2WJV - chains A and D; structure by X-ray diffraction, 2.85 A resolution.

Chain A:
Molecule: Regulator of nonsense transcripts 1
Source organism: Homo sapiens
Notes: EC 3.6.1.-; fragment: ch-domain and helicase domain, residues 115-914
UniProt: Q92900 (RENT1_HUMAN); residue numbers follow UniProt; this construct covers 115-914
Amino-acid sequence (800 residues; each row starts with the number of its first residue):
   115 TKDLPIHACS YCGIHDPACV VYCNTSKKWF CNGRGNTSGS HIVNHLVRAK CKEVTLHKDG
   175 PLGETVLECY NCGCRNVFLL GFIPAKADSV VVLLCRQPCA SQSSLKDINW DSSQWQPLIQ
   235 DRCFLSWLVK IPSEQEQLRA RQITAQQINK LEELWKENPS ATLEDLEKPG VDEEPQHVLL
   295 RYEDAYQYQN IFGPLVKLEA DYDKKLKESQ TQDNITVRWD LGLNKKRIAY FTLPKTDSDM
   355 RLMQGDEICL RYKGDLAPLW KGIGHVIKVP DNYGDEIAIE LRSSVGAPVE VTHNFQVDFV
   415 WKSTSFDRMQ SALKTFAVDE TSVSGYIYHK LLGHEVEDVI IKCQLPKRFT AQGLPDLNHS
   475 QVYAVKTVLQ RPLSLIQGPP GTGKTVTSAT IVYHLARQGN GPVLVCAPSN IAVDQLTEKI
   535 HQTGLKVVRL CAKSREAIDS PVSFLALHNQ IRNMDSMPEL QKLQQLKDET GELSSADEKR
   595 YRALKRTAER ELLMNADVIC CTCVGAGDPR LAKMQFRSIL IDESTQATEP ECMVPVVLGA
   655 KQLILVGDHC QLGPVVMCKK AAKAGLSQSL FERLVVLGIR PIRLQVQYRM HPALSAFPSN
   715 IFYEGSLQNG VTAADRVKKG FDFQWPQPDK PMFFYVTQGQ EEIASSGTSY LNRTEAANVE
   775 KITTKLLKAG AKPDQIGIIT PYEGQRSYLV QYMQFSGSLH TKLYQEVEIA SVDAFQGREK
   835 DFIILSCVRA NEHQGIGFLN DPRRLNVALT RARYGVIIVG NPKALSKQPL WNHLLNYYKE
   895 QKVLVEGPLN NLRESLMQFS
Not modelled in the structure: 115, 221-223, 281-285, 349-355, 385-388, 395-399, 912-914
Swiss-Prot annotation at these positions:
  - region: Cys123 to His155 (C3H), Cys137 to Cys165 (CC/SHH/C), Cys183 to Cys213 (C4)
  - binding site (Zn(2+)): Cys123, Cys126, Cys137, Ser140, Cys145, His155, His159, Cys165, Cys183, Cys186, Cys209, Cys213
  - mutagenesis: Cys126 (C126S: Abolishes ability to interact with UPF2/RENT2 and copurifies with greater amounts of SMG1, SMG8 and SMG9. Increases interaction with DHX34. No effect on interaction with SMG1-DHX34-UPF1 complex), Leu181 to Tyr184 (Abolishes interaction with UPF2. Decreases interaction with DHX34), Val204 to Val205 (Abolishes interaction with UPF2. No effect on interaction with DHX34), Arg843 (R843A: Inhibits histone mRNA degradation; R843C: Abolishes NMD)
Bound ions: Zn2+ site 1: Cys123, Cys126, Cys145, His155; Zn2+ site 2: Cys137, Ser140, His159; Zn2+ site 3: Cys183, Cys186, Cys209, Cys213
Reported in the primary citation:
  - contacts within the chain: Asp117-Lys428 (salt bridge), His129-Glu434 (salt bridge), Arg253-Val437 (hydrogen bond), Gln256-Asp298 (hydrogen bond), Arg255-Tyr300, Arg253-Tyr442
  - conformationally variable residues (loop rearrangement, order/disorder transition, side-chain flip): Phe196, Pro198 to Val204, Leu219 to Trp224

Chain D:
Molecule: Regulator of nonsense transcripts 2
Source organism: Homo sapiens
Notes: fragment: c-terminal region, residues 1105-1198
UniProt: Q9HAU5 (RENT2_HUMAN); residue numbers follow UniProt; this construct covers 1105-1198
Amino-acid sequence (97 residues; numbered 1102 to 1198; the number before each row is that of its first residue):
  1102 AMGVPCVEDE DFIQALDKMM LENLQQRSGE SVKVHQLDVA IPLHLKSQLR KGPPLGGGEG
  1162 EAESADTMPF VMLTRKGNKQ QFKILNVPMS SQLAANH
Not modelled in the structure: 1129-1166, 1176-1180
Construct notes: expression tag (1102-1104)
Swiss-Prot annotation at these positions:
  - region: Val1105 to Ser1129 (Interaction with UPF1)
  - mutagenesis: Phe1113 (F1113E: Abolishes interaction with UPF1), Met1120 (M1120E: Decreases interaction with UPF1; does not reduce NMD efficiency), Met1121 (M1121E: Decreases interaction with UPF1; does not reduce NMD efficiency), Glu1123 (E1123R: Decreases interaction with UPF1), Met1169 (M1169E: Decreases interaction with UPF1), Phe1171 (F1171E: Abolishes interaction with UPF1; reduces NMD efficiency; F1171E: Greatly reduces NMD efficiency; when associated with E-1173 and E-1174), Met1173 (M1173E: Abolishes interaction with UPF1; M1173E: Greatly reduces NMD efficiency; when associated with E-1171 and E-1174), Leu1174 (L1174E: Abolishes interaction with UPF1; reduces NMD efficiency; L1174E: Greatly reduces NMD efficiency; when associated with E-1171 and E-1173), Arg1176 (R1176E: Decreases interaction with UPF1)
Reported in the primary citation:
  - mutagenesis - M1169E: decreased binding to Regulator of nonsense transcripts 1 (chain A)
  - contacts within the chain: Phe1171-Val1188 (hydrophobic contact)
  - conformationally variable residues (order/disorder transition): Lys1177 to Gln1181

Chain A / chain D interface:
Residue-residue contacts (60):
  Asn150(A) with Val1105(D)
  Thr151(A) with Asp1110(D)
  Ser152(A) with Asp1110(D), hydrogen bond; Phe1113(D); Ile1114(D)
  Gly153(A) with Phe1113(D)
  Val157(A) with Phe1113(D); Leu1117(D), hydrophobic
  Asn158(A) with Phe1113(D)
  Val161(A) with Phe1113(D), hydrophobic; Ala1116(D), hydrophobic; Leu1117(D), hydrophobic; Met1120(D)
  Arg162(A) with Glu1109(D)
  Lys164(A) with Met1120(D)
  Lys166(A) with Asn1124(D), hydrogen bond
  Pro175(A) with Lys1184(D), hydrogen bond (backbone-side chain)
  Leu176(A) with Met1173(D), hydrophobic; Lys1184(D)
  Thr179(A) with Thr1175(D)
  Tyr184(A) with Leu1174(D), hydrophobic; Gln1181(D), hydrogen bond
  Cys188(A) with Arg1128(D)
  Asn190(A) with Asn1124(D)
  Phe192(A) with Leu1117(D), hydrophobic; Met1121(D)
  Leu193(A) with Asn1124(D); Leu1125(D); Arg1128(D)
  Phe196(A) with Met1173(D), hydrophobic
  Pro198(A) with Leu1194(D), hydrophobic
  Ser203(A) with Pro1170(D); Phe1171(D); Val1172(D), hydrogen bond (backbone-backbone); His1198(D), hydrogen bond
  Val204(A) with Val1172(D)
  Val205(A) with Phe1171(D), hydrophobic; Val1172(D), hydrogen bond (backbone-backbone); Met1173(D); Leu1174(D), hydrogen bond (backbone-backbone)
  Val206(A) with Leu1174(D), hydrophobic
  Cys209(A) with Arg1128(D), hydrogen bond
  Gln211(A) with Leu1125(D); Arg1128(D), hydrogen bond (backbone-side chain)
  Pro212(A) with Arg1128(D)
  Gln228(A) with Leu1194(D); Asn1197(D), hydrogen bond
  Gln230(A) with Leu1194(D)
  Arg236(A) with Ile1114(D); Leu1117(D)
  Trp241(A) with Leu1186(D); Asn1187(D); Pro1189(D)
  Leu242(A) with Met1173(D), hydrophobic; Leu1186(D), hydrophobic
  Ala259(A) with Glu1109(D); Asp1110(D)
  Gln260(A) with Cys1107(D); Glu1109(D)
  Asn263(A) with Glu1109(D)
Other interface residues (no listed pair), chain A (44 interface residues in all): Leu160, Gly177, Val191, Asp202, Leu207, Arg210, Trp224, Ile233, Thr258
Other interface residues (no listed pair), chain D (33 interface residues in all): Met1103, Gly1104, Met1169, Val1188, Ser1192, Gln1193
From the paper, about this interface:
  - residue pairs: Ser152(A)-Asp1110(D) (hydrogen bond), Val157(A)-Phe1113(D), Val161(A)-Phe1113(D), Tyr184(A)-Leu1174(D), Asn190(A)-Asn1124(D) (hydrogen bond), Phe192(A)-Met1120(D), Leu193(A)-Leu1125(D), Phe196(A)-Met1173(D), Ser203(A)-Val1172(D) (backbone contact), Val204(A)-Leu1174(D), Val205(A)-Phe1171(D), Val206(A)-Leu1174(D), Ile233(A)-Met1121(D), Trp241(A)-Leu1186(D), Met1120(D)-Val161(A), Met1121(D)-Phe192(A), Arg1128(D)-Leu193(A), Val1188(D)-Trp241(A), Pro1189(D)-Trp241(A), Leu1194(D)-Trp241(A)
  - interface residues, chain A: Val157(A), Val161(A), Leu176(A), Leu193(A), Val204(A), Val205(A), Val206(A), Ile233(A), Arg236(A), Trp241(A), Leu242(A)
  - interface residues, chain D: Val1108(D), Ile1114(D), Leu1117(D)
  - hot spots on chain D (mutagenesis) - F1113E, F1171E, M1173E, L1174E: abolished binding to Regulator of nonsense transcripts 1 (chain A)
  - hot spots on chain D (mutagenesis) - M1120E, M1121E: decreased binding to Regulator of nonsense transcripts 1 (chain A)

Overview:
44 residues of chain A face 33 of chain D across their interface, with 11 hydrogen bonds. Polar contacts
include Ser152(A)-Asp1110(D), Lys166(A)-Asn1124(D) and Pro175(A)-Lys1184(D). The authors report hydrogen bonds
between Ser152(A) and Asp1110(D) and Asn190(A) and Asn1124(D); contacts between Val157(A) and Phe1113(D),
Val161(A) and Phe1113(D) and Tyr184(A) and Leu1174(D) among others; a backbone contact between Ser203(A) and
Val1172(D). From the paper: F1113E, F1171E and M1173E of chain D, among others, abolish binding to Regulator
of nonsense transcripts 1 (chain A); interface residues Val157(A), Val161(A) and Val1108(D) among others; 7
substitutions were tested in all.
Here chain A is Regulator of nonsense transcripts 1 and chain D is Regulator of nonsense transcripts 2, both
from Homo sapiens. Entry 2WJV (Crystal structure of the complex between human nonsense mediated decay factors
UPF1 and UPF2) was determined by X-ray diffraction, deposited together with 2WJY.
